8IYW - chains B and R of the 5 polymer chains in the assembly; structure by electron microscopy, 3.45 A resolution.

Chain B:
Molecule: Guanine nucleotide-binding protein G(o) subunit alpha
From: Homo sapiens
UniProt: P09471 (GNAO_HUMAN); the construct has insertions or renumbered stretches relative to UniProt, so the offset changes along the chain: 6-49 = UniProt 6-49; 166-169 = UniProt 50-53; 182-230 = UniProt 182-230; 241-354 = UniProt 241-354
Sequence (240 residues; each row starts with the number of its first residue; note: 126 numbers in that range are skipped by the numbering (no residue carries them; nothing is unmodelled there); numbers below 1 keep their minus sign (Met-11 is residue -11)):
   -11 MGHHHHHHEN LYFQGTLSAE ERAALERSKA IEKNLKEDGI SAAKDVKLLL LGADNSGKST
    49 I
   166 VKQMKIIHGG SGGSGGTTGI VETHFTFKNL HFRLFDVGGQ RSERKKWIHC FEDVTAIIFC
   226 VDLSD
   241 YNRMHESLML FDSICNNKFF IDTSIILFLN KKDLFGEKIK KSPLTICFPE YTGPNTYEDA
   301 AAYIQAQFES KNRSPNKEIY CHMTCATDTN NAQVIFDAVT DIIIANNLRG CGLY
Not modelled in the structure: -11 to 5, 166-182, 241-244
Differences from the reference sequence: initiating methionine (-11); expression tag (-10 to 5); engineered mutation Asp42 (Gly in P09471), Asn43 (Glu in P09471), Ala332 (Ile in P09471), Ile335 (Val in P09471); linker (170-181); conflict Asp227 (Ala in P09471), Asp230 (Gly in P09471)
Curated features (UniProtKB/Swiss-Prot):
  - region: Lys35 to Ala41, Ser44 to Thr48 (G1 motif), Phe197 to Arg206 (G3 motif), Ile266 to Asp273 (G4 motif), Thr324 to Thr329 (G5 motif)
  - binding site (GTP): Lys46, Ser47, Thr48, Asn270, Asp273, Cys325
  - binding site (Mg(2+)): Ser47, Thr182
  - modified residue: Gln205 (5-glutamyl histamine), Cys351 (ADP-ribosylcysteine)
  - lipidation: Cys351 (S-palmitoyl cysteine)

Chain R:
Molecule: Hydroxycarboxylic acid receptor 2
From: Homo sapiens
UniProt: chimeric construct of P08173, Q8TDS4: residues -30 to -9 from P08173 (ACM4_HUMAN) positions 2-23 (UniProt number = residue number + 32); residues 2-363 from Q8TDS4 positions 2-363 (same numbers)
Sequence (419 residues; row label = number of the first residue in the row; numbers below 1 keep their minus sign (Met-55 is residue -55)):
   -55 MGKTIIALSY IFCLVFADYK DDDDAANFTP VNGSSGNQSV RLVTSSSLEV LFQGPGSNRH
     5 HLQDHFLEID KKNCCVFRDD FIVKVLPPVL GLEFIFGLLG NGLALWIFCF HLKSWKSSRI
    65 FLFNLAVADF LLIICLPFLM DNYVRRWDWK FGDIPCRLML FMLAMNRQGS IIFLTVVAVD
   125 RYFRVVHPHH ALNKISNRTA AIISCLLWGI TIGLTVHLLK KKMPIQNGGA NLCSSFSICH
   185 TFQWHEAMFL LEFFLPLGII LFCSARIIWS LRQRQMDRHA KIKRAITFIM VVAIVFVICF
   245 LPSVVVRIRI FWLLHTSGTQ NCEVYRSVDL AFFITLSFTY MNSMLDPVVY YFSSPSFPNF
   305 FSTLINRCLQ RKMTGEPDNN RSTSVELTGD PNKTRGAPEA LMANSGEPWS PSYLGPTSP
Not modelled in the structure: -55 to 8, 56-57, 302-363
Differences from the reference sequence: initiating methionine (-55); expression tag (-54 to -31); linker (-8 to 1)
Curated features (UniProtKB/Swiss-Prot):
  - glycosylation (N-linked (GlcNAc...) asparagine): Asn-24, Asn-19
  - modified residue: Ser328 (Phosphoserine)
Disulfides: Cys18-Cys183, Cys19-Cys266, Cys100-Cys177
Small-molecule neighbours: 8-chloranyl-3-pentyl-7H-purine-2,6-dione (OKL): Tyr87, Leu104, Leu107, Ala108, Arg111, Cys177, Ser178, Ser179, Phe180, Phe277, Leu280, Tyr284
What the authors report for this chain:
  - binding site for 8-chloranyl-3-pentyl-7H-purine-2,6-dione: Leu104, Leu107, Arg111, Ser179, Phe180, Phe277, Leu280, Tyr284
  - mutagenesis - R111A: abolished signaling in response to 8-chloranyl-3-pentyl-7H-purine-2,6-dione
  - mutagenesis - S179A: increased signaling in response to 8-chloranyl-3-pentyl-7H-purine-2,6-dione
  - mutagenesis - R111A, S179A: unchanged expression

Interface between chain B and chain R:
Residue-residue contacts (27; chain B residue first):
  Ala31(B) - Lys138(R)
  Leu195(B) - His133(R)
  Glu318(B) - His223(R)  salt bridge
  Thr340(B) - His133(R)  hydrogen bond
  Thr340(B) - Arg218(R)
  Asp341(B) - Arg218(R)  salt bridge
  Asp341(B) - Met220(R)
  Ile344(B) - Val129(R)
  Ile344(B) - Pro132(R)  hydrophobic
  Ile344(B) - Arg218(R)
  Ile344(B) - Met220(R)  hydrophobic
  Asn347(B) - Arg128(R)  hydrogen bond (side chain-backbone)
  Asn347(B) - Pro132(R)  hydrogen bond (side chain-backbone)
  Leu348(B) - Val129(R)  hydrophobic
  Leu348(B) - Ile226(R)  hydrophobic
  Arg349(B) - Lys225(R)
  Gly350(B) - Arg128(R)
  Cys351(B) - Ser62(R)
  Cys351(B) - Arg128(R)  hydrogen bond
  Gly352(B) - Ser298(R)  hydrogen bond (backbone-side chain)
  Leu353(B) - Arg125(R)
  Leu353(B) - Ala229(R)  hydrophobic
  Leu353(B) - Ile233(R)  hydrophobic
  Leu353(B) - Ser298(R)
  Tyr354(B) - Lys225(R)
  Tyr354(B) - Ile226(R)  hydrophobic
  Tyr354(B) - Ser298(R)
Also at the interface, not in a pair above, chain B (18 interface residues in all): Pro315, Phe336, Asp337, Ile343
Also at the interface, not in a pair above, chain R (21 interface residues in all): Arg63, Leu66, Leu215, Ser297, Pro299, Ser300

In short:
The interface between chain B and chain R involves 18 residues on one side and 21 on the other, with 5
hydrogen bonds and 2 salt bridges. Polar pairs include Glu318(B)-His223(R), Asp341(B)-Arg218(R) and
Thr340(B)-His133(R). The paper reports a binding site for 8-chloranyl-3-pentyl-7H-purine-2,6-dione at
Leu104(R), Leu107(R) and Arg111(R) among others; R111A of chain R abolishes signaling in response to
8-chloranyl-3-pentyl-7H-purine-2,6-dione.
Here chain B is Guanine nucleotide-binding protein G(o) subunit alpha and chain R is Hydroxycarboxylic acid
receptor 2, both from Homo sapiens. Entry 8IYW (Structure of GSK256073-GPR109A-G-protein complex) was
determined by electron microscopy (same publication as 8IY9, 8IYH, 8JER and 8JHN).
